Entry 7RN9 (X-ray diffraction, 1.67 A resolution); this record covers chains A and C of the 6 polymer chains in the assembly.

Chain A (and C):
Protein: Caspase-3 subunit p17
Organism: Homo sapiens
Notes: chain C of this document is another copy of the same molecule, construct and numbering; everything in this record applies to it too
UniProtKB: P42574 (CASP3_HUMAN); residues 34-174 here = UniProt positions 34-174
Chain sequence (141 residues; numbered 34 to 174; the number before each row is that of its first residue):
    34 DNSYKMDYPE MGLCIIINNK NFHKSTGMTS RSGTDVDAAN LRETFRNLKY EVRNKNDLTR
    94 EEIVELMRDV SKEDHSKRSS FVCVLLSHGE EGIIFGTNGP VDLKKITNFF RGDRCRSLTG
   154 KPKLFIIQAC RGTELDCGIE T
Disordered / not traced: 174 (chain C: 34, 174)
Swiss-Prot annotation at these positions:
  - active site: His121, Cys163
  - modified residue: Cys163 (S-nitrosocysteine)
From the paper describing this entry:
  - catalytic residues: Cys163
  - binding site for Ac-VDFVD-CHO: Arg64, Gln161, Cys163

Chain A / chain C interface:
Contacting residue pairs (10):
  Gly145(A) - Ile172(C)
  Asp146(A) - Ile172(C)
  Arg149(A) - Ile172(C)
  Arg149(A) - Glu173(C)
  Thr152(A) - Ile172(C)
  Ile172(A) - Gly145(C)
  Ile172(A) - Asp146(C)
  Ile172(A) - Arg149(C)
  Ile172(A) - Thr152(C)
  Glu173(A) - Arg149(C)  hydrogen bond (backbone-side chain)

Overview:
Chain A and chain C each contribute 6 residues to their interface, with 1 hydrogen bond. Its one
hydrogen-bonded contact is Glu173(A)-Arg149(C). UniProt lists active-site residues His121(A) and Cys163(A) on
chain A. From the paper: the catalytic residue Cys163(A); a binding site for Ac-VDFVD-CHO at Arg64(A),
Gln161(A) and Cys163(A).
Both chains are Caspase-3 subunit p17 (Homo sapiens). Entry 7RN9 (Crystal structure of caspase-3 with
inhibitor Ac-VDFVD-CHO) was determined by X-ray diffraction, deposited together with 7RN7, 7RN8, 7RNB, 7RND,
7RNE, 7RNF and 7SEO.
